PDB entry 9H2B | electron microscopy, 4.10 A resolution (low resolution: residue-level contacts below are approximate; hydrogen-bond / salt-bridge calls are withheld) | chains A and C of the 14 polymer chains in the assembly

[Chain A]
Protein: Occlusion-derived virus envelope protein E27
Source organism: Autographa californica nucleopolyhedrovirus
UniProtKB: P41702 (E27_NPVAC); residue numbers follow UniProt; this construct covers 1-290
Amino-acid sequence (290 residues; each row starts with the number of its first residue):
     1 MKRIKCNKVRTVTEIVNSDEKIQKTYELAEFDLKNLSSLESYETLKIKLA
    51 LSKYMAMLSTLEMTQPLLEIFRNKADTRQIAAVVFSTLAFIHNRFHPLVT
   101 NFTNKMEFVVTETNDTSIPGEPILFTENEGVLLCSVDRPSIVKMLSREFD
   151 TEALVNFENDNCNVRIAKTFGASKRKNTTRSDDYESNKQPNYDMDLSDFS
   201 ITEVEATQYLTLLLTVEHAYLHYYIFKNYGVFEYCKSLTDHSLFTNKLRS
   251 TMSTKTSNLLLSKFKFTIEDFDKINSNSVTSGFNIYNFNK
Not modelled in the structure: 1-6, 157-160, 177-197, 278-290

[Chain C]
Protein: Protein C42
Source organism: Autographa californica nucleopolyhedrovirus
UniProtKB: P25695 (C42_NPVAC); residues 1-361 here = UniProt positions 1-361
Amino-acid sequence (361 residues; numbered 1 to 361; the number before each row is that of its first residue):
     1 MSAIALYLEINKLRLKIDEPMQLAIWPQLFPLLCDEHQSVQLNTDVLINF
    51 MMHVARKSQNTILNNNAAIASQYAAGNADVVAAPASAQPTPRPVINLFAR
   101 ANAAAPAQPSEELINMRRYRNAARKLIHHYSLNSTSSTEYKISDVVMTMI
   151 FLLRSEKYHSLFKLLETTFDDYTCRPQMTQVQTDTLLDAVRSLLEMPSTT
   201 IDLTTVDIMRSSFARCFNSPIMRYAKIVLLQNVALQRDKRTTLEELLIER
   251 GEKIQMLQPQQYINSGTEIPFCDDAEFLNRLLKHIDPYPLSRMYYNAANT
   301 MFYTTMENYAVSNCKFNIEDYNNIFKVMENIRKHSNKNSNDQDELNIYLG
   351 VQSSNAKRKKY
Not modelled in the structure: 1-112, 197-199, 235-237, 335-361
UniProt features mapped onto this chain:
  - region: L32 to E36 (LXCXE motif)
  - motif: K357 to K360 (Nuclear localization signal)

[Chain A / chain C interface]
Contacting residue pairs (158; chain A residue first):
  T44(A) - L290(C)
  I47(A) - L290(C)
  I47(A) - Y294(C)
  K48(A) - L282(C)
  K48(A) - I285(C)
  K48(A) - D286(C)
  K48(A) - Y288(C)
  L49(A) - L282(C)
  S52(A) - L278(C)
  S52(A) - L281(C)
  S52(A) - L282(C)
  K53(A) - F271(C)
  K53(A) - L278(C)
  A56(A) - C272(C)
  A56(A) - L278(C)
  M57(A) - P270(C)
  T60(A) - P270(C)
  T60(A) - C272(C)
  L61(A) - P270(C)
  T77(A) - Q261(C)
  R78(A) - Q261(C)
  F85(A) - I263(C)
  F85(A) - T267(C)
  S86(A) - I269(C)
  A89(A) - I269(C)
  F90(A) - I269(C)
  N93(A) - F271(C)
  T100(A) - E268(C)
  T100(A) - I269(C)
  N101(A) - G266(C)
  N101(A) - T267(C)
  F102(A) - G266(C)
  T103(A) - S265(C)
  T103(A) - G266(C)
  N104(A) - S265(C)
  K105(A) - I263(C)
  K105(A) - N264(C)
  K105(A) - S265(C)
  M106(A) - Y262(C)
  M106(A) - I263(C)
  E107(A) - P259(C)
  E107(A) - Q261(C)
  E107(A) - Y262(C)
  F108(A) - P259(C)
  F108(A) - Q260(C)
  F108(A) - Q261(C)
  F108(A) - Y262(C)
  F108(A) - I263(C)
  V109(A) - Q258(C)
  V109(A) - Q260(C)
  V110(A) - Q260(C)
  N114(A) - R250(C)
  N114(A) - V311(C)
  D115(A) - R250(C)
  D115(A) - K253(C)
  T116(A) - R250(C)
  T116(A) - I254(C)
  S117(A) - R250(C)
  I118(A) - L246(C)
  I118(A) - L247(C)
  I118(A) - R250(C)
  P119(A) - N308(C)
  P119(A) - Y309(C)
  P119(A) - S312(C)
  G120(A) - T305(C)
  T126(A) - Q255(C)
  E127(A) - Q255(C)
  S140(A) - N308(C)
  K143(A) - E307(C)
  M144(A) - T300(C)
  M144(A) - T304(C)
  R147(A) - L132(C)
  R147(A) - N133(C)
  R147(A) - S134(C)
  R147(A) - T135(C)
  R147(A) - T300(C)
  R147(A) - Y303(C)
  R147(A) - T304(C)
  R147(A) - E307(C)
  E148(A) - H128(C)
  E148(A) - N133(C)
  E148(A) - S134(C)
  E148(A) - T135(C)
  F149(A) - T135(C)
  F149(A) - N296(C)
  F149(A) - T300(C)
  D150(A) - T135(C)
  D150(A) - S136(C)
  D150(A) - R292(C)
  D150(A) - N296(C)
  T151(A) - R292(C)
  E152(A) - R292(C)
  A153(A) - R292(C)
  L154(A) - R292(C)
  V155(A) - Y295(C)
  D198(A) - R280(C)
  F199(A) - F277(C)
  F199(A) - R280(C)
  F199(A) - L281(C)
  F199(A) - H284(C)
  I201(A) - H284(C)
  I201(A) - Y288(C)
  T202(A) - Y288(C)
  E203(A) - Y288(C)
  E203(A) - P289(C)
  E203(A) - R292(C)
  E203(A) - M293(C)
  A206(A) - Y288(C)
  A206(A) - M293(C)
  T207(A) - M293(C)
  T207(A) - N296(C)
  T207(A) - A297(C)
  L210(A) - M293(C)
  L210(A) - Y294(C)
  T211(A) - A297(C)
  T211(A) - M301(C)
  T215(A) - M301(C)
  T239(A) - L243(C)
  T239(A) - L247(C)
  D240(A) - D320(C)
  D240(A) - N323(C)
  H241(A) - D320(C)
  H241(A) - V327(C)
  S242(A) - D320(C)
  S242(A) - V327(C)
  F244(A) - V327(C)
  T245(A) - V327(C)
  T245(A) - N330(C)
  L248(A) - I331(C)
  R249(A) - I331(C)
  R249(A) - H334(C)
  S253(A) - I331(C)
  S253(A) - H334(C)
  L259(A) - I331(C)
  L260(A) - Y294(C)
  L261(A) - M328(C)
  S262(A) - M328(C)
  S262(A) - R332(C)
  K263(A) - Y294(C)
  F264(A) - S291(C)
  F264(A) - Y294(C)
  F264(A) - M328(C)
  K265(A) - E329(C)
  F266(A) - Y294(C)
  F266(A) - A298(C)
  F266(A) - F325(C)
  F266(A) - M328(C)
  I268(A) - I318(C)
  I268(A) - N322(C)
  E269(A) - I227(C)
  D270(A) - I227(C)
  F271(A) - I318(C)
  F271(A) - E319(C)
  F271(A) - N322(C)
  I274(A) - L229(C)
  I274(A) - I318(C)
  N275(A) - I318(C)
  N275(A) - E319(C)
Interface residues without a listed pair, chain A (95 interface residues in all): M55, S59, T111, L124, L133, S135, D137, L214, H218, L238, M252, T267, N277
Interface residues without a listed pair, chain C (79 interface residues in all): S137, L257, P287, N299, Y321, I324, K326

[Overview]
95 residues of chain A and 79 residues of chain C are in contact.
Here chain A is Occlusion-derived virus envelope protein E27 and chain C is Protein C42, both from Autographa
californica nucleopolyhedrovirus. Entry 9H2B (AcMNPV basal cap - C14 anchor complex only) was determined by
electron microscopy, deposited together with 9H2A, 9H2C, 9H2H, 9H2J and 9H2K.
